9G9F - chains B and T of the 10 polymer chains in the assembly; structure by electron microscopy, 2.93 A resolution.

[Chain B]
Molecule: CRISPR system Cms protein Csm2
Source organism: Enterococcus italicus DSM 15952
UniProt: E6LHV6 (CSM2_ENTI1); residue numbers follow UniProt; this construct covers 1-140
Sequence (140 residues; numbered 1 to 140; the number before each row is that of its first residue):
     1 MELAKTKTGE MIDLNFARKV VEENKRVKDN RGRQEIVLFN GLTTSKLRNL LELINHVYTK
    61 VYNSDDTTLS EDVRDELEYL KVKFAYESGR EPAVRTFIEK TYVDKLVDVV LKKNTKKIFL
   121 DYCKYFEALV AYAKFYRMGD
Not modelled in the structure: 1, 6-10, 29-34, 138-140

[Chain T]
Molecule: CTR
Sequence (47 nucleotides; numbered 1 to 47; the number before each row is that of its first residue):
     1 CCCCCAGCGC UUCAGCGUUC UUCGGAAUGU CGCGCAUUGG CAUGGAA
Not modelled in the structure: 1-10, 43-47

[Interface between chain B and chain T]
Pairs across the interface (16):
  Thr43(B) - C23(T)  hydrogen bond to the phosphate
  Thr43(B) - G24(T)  phosphate contact
  Thr44(B) - G24(T)  phosphate contact
  Ser45(B) - C23(T)  hydrogen bond to the phosphate
  Ser45(B) - G24(T)  hydrogen bond to the phosphate
  Lys46(B) - U22(T)  salt bridge to the phosphate
  Lys46(B) - C23(T)  phosphate contact
  Arg48(B) - A26(T)  hydrogen bond to the sugar
  Asn49(B) - U22(T)  phosphate contact
  Tyr86(B) - C20(T)  hydrogen bond to the sugar
  Tyr86(B) - U21(T)  hydrogen bond to the phosphate
  Glu87(B) - U22(T)  phosphate contact
  Arg90(B) - C20(T)  salt bridge to the phosphate
  Arg90(B) - U21(T)  hydrogen bond to the phosphate
  Arg90(B) - U22(T)  salt bridge to the phosphate
  Lys134(B) - G25(T)  salt bridge to the phosphate

[Overview]
Chain B and chain T form an interface of 10 and 7 residues respectively, with 7 hydrogen bonds and 4 salt
bridges. Polar contacts include Arg48(B)-A26(T), Tyr86(B)-C20(T) and Thr43(B)-C23(T).
Here chain B is CRISPR system Cms protein Csm2 (Enterococcus italicus DSM 15952) and chain T is CTR. Entry
9G9F (CryoEM structure of Enterococcus italicus Csm-crRNA-CTR complex bound to AMPNPP) was determined by
electron microscopy together with 9G9A, 9G9B, 9G9C, 9G9D, 9G9E, 9G9G and 4 further entries from the same
study.
